5JQ2 - chains A and B; structure by X-ray diffraction, 2.00 A resolution.

Chain A (and B):
Name: P450 BM3 L407C heme domain mutant
From: Bacillus megaterium
Notes: EC 1.14.14.1, 1.6.2.4; chain B of this document is another copy of the same molecule, construct and numbering; everything in this record applies to it too
UniProtKB: P14779 (CPXB_BACMB); residues 1-463 here correspond to UniProt positions 2-464 (UniProt number = residue number + 1)
Amino-acid sequence (469 residues; row label = number of the first residue in the row):
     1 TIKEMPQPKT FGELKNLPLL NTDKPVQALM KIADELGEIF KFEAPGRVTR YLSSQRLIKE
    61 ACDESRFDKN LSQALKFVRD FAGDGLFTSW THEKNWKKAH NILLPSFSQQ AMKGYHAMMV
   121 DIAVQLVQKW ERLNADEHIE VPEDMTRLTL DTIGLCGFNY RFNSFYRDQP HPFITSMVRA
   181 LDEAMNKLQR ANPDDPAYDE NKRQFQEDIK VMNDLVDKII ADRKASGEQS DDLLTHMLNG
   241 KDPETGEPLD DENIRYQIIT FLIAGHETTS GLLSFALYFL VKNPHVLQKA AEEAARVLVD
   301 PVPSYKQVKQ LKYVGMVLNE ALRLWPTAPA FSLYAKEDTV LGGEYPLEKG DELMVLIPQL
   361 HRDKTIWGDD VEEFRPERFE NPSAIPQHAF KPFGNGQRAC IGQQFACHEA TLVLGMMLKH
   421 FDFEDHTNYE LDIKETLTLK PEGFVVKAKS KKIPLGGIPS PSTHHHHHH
Not modelled in the structure: 458-469 (chain B: 460-469)
Glycans and other covalent adducts: compound RU8 linked to C407
Sequence notes: engineered mutation C407 (Leu408 in P14779); expression tag (464-469)
Metal / ion sites: heme Fe near C400 (its only coordinating residue here)
Residues lining bound ligands:
  - N-palmitoylglycine (140): V26, L29, Y51, S72, Q73, A74, L75, V78, A82, F87, L188, T260, I263, A264, A328, P329, A330, M354, L437, T438
  - heme (HEM): K69, L75, L86, F87, W96, F107, I153, T260, F261, A264, G265, T268, T269, L272, L322, T327, A328, F331, P392, F393, G394, R398, A399, C400, I401, G402, F405, A406
  - RU8 (bis(2,2'-bipyridine-kappa~2~N~1~,N~1'~)[2-iodo-N-(1,10-phenanthrolin-5-yl-kappa~2~N~1~,N~10~)acetamide]ruthenium(2+)): K309, Q310, L311, K312, G315, M316, L318, N319, F379, P382
UniProt features mapped onto this chain:
  - binding site ((9Z)-hexadecenoate): Y51
  - binding site (heme): C400
  - site: T268 (Important for catalytic activity)
Reported in the primary citation:
  - binding site for N-palmitoylglycine: R47, Y51, Q73, A74
  - binding site for RU8: K309, N319, P382
  - conformationally variable residues (helix shift): P382
  - contacts within the chain: F393-C407, F393-Q403
  - binding site for heme: F393

How chain A and chain B interact:
Residue-residue contacts (36):
  Q125(A) with R132(B)
  Q128(A) with Y166(B)
  K129(A) with Y166(B)
  R132(A) with Q125(B); R161(B); N163(B), hydrogen bond (backbone-side chain); Y166(B), hydrogen bond; I458(B)
  N134(A) with Y160(B); R161(B), hydrogen bond (side chain-backbone); D222(B)
  A135(A) with D222(B)
  D136(A) with D222(B)
  Y160(A) with N134(B)
  R161(A) with R132(B); N134(B), hydrogen bond (backbone-side chain)
  N163(A) with R132(B), hydrogen bond (side chain-backbone)
  F165(A) with Y166(B)
  Y166(A) with Q128(B); K129(B); R132(B), hydrogen bond; F165(B); Y166(B); R167(B); D168(B)
  R167(A) with Y166(B); D168(B)
  D168(A) with Y166(B), hydrogen bond (backbone-backbone); R167(B); D168(B), hydrogen bond (side chain-backbone); Q169(B)
  Q169(A) with D168(B), hydrogen bond (backbone-side chain)
  K218(A) with D136(B)
  D222(A) with N134(B); A135(B); D136(B), hydrogen bond (side chain-backbone)
Also at the interface, not in a pair above, chain A (21 interface residues in all): D121, L133, E137, N159
Also at the interface, not in a pair above, chain B (22 interface residues in all): D121, L133, E137, K218, A225

Summary:
Chain A and chain B form an interface of 21 and 22 residues respectively, with 10 hydrogen bonds. Polar
contacts include R132(A)-N163(B), R132(A)-Y166(B) and N134(A)-R161(B). Ligands of chain A: heme and
N-palmitoylglycine. The paper reports a binding site for N-palmitoylglycine at R47(A), Y51(A) and Q73(A) among
others; a binding site for RU8 at K309(A), N319(A) and P382(A).
Chain A and chain B are both P450 BM3 L407C heme domain mutant (Bacillus megaterium); the structure, Crystal
structure of the Ru(bpy)2PhenA functionalized P450 BM3 L407C heme domain mutant in complex with
N-palmitoylglycine, was determined by X-ray diffraction (same publication as 5JTD).
